4HMG - chains C and E of the 6 polymer chains in the assembly; structure by X-ray diffraction, 3.00 A resolution.

# Chain C (and E)
Name: Hemagglutinin, chain HA1
Source organism: Influenza A virus
Notes: chain E of this document is another copy of the same molecule, construct and numbering; everything in this record applies to it too
UniProtKB: P03437 (HEMA_IAAIC); residues 1-328 here correspond to UniProt positions 17-344 (UniProt number = residue number + 16)
Amino-acid sequence (328 residues; each row starts with the number of its first residue):
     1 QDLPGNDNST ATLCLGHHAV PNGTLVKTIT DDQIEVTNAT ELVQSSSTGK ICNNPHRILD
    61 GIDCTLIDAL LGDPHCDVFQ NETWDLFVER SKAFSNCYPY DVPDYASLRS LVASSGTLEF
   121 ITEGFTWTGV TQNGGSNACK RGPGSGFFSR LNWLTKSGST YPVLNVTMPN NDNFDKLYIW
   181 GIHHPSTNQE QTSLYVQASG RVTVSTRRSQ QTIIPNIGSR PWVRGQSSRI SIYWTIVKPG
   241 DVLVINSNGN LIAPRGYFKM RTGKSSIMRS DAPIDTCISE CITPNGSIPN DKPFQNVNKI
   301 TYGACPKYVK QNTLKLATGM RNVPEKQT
Disulfides: Cys-52/Cys-277, Cys-64/Cys-76, Cys-97/Cys-139, Cys-281/Cys-305
Covalent attachments: N-acetylglucosamine (NAG) linked to Asn-38, Asn-81, Asn-285; glycan linked to Asn-165
Construct notes: conflict Gln-226 (Leu242 in P03437)
Residues lining bound ligands: N-acetyl-alpha-neuraminic acid (SIA): Tyr-98, Gly-134, Gly-135, Ser-136, Asn-137, Trp-153, Thr-155, His-183, Glu-190, Leu-194, Gln-226, Ser-228
Swiss-Prot annotation at these positions:
  - glycosylation (N-linked (GlcNAc...) asparagine): Asn-8, Asn-22, Asn-38, Asn-81, Asn-165, Asn-285

# Chain C / chain E interface
Residue-residue contacts - 23 pairs, chain C then chain E:
  Asp-101(C) / Gln-210(E)  hydrogen bond
  His-184(C) / Gln-210(E)  hydrogen bond
  Ile-214(C) / Ile-214(E)  hydrophobic
  Asn-216(C) / Thr-212(E)
  Ile-217(C) / Arg-201(E)  hydrogen bond (backbone-side chain)
  Ile-217(C) / Thr-203(E)
  Gly-218(C) / Asn-246(E)
  Ser-219(C) / Asn-165(E)  hydrogen bond
  Ser-219(C) / Ser-205(E)
  Ser-219(C) / Val-244(E)
  Ser-219(C) / Asn-246(E)  hydrogen bond
  Arg-220(C) / Thr-203(E)
  Arg-220(C) / Ser-205(E)
  Arg-220(C) / Gln-210(E)  hydrogen bond
  Arg-220(C) / Thr-212(E)  hydrogen bond
  Pro-221(C) / Ser-205(E)
  Pro-221(C) / Thr-206(E)
  Pro-221(C) / Arg-207(E)
  Pro-221(C) / Val-242(E)  hydrophobic
  Pro-221(C) / Val-244(E)  hydrophobic
  Val-223(C) / Arg-207(E)
  Arg-229(C) / Gln-210(E)
  Ser-231(C) / Gln-210(E)  hydrogen bond
Other interface residues (no listed pair), chain C (13 interface residues in all): Trp-222

# Summary
The interface between chain C and chain E involves 13 residues on one side and 12 on the other, with 8
hydrogen bonds. Polar contacts include Asp-101(C)/Gln-210(E), His-184(C)/Gln-210(E) and Ile-217(C)/Arg-201(E).
Bound to chain C: N-acetyl-alpha-neuraminic acid. Covalently linked N-acetylglucosamine: at Asn-38(C),
Asn-81(C) and Asn-285(C).
Chain C and chain E are both Hemagglutinin, chain HA1 (Influenza A virus); the structure, Refinement of the
influenza virus hemagglutinin by simulated annealing, was determined by X-ray diffraction together with 2HMG,
3HMG and 5HMG from the same study.
